5HX2 - chains A and I of the 9 polymer chains in the assembly; structure by electron microscopy, 3.80 A resolution.

[Chain A]
Protein: Baseplate wedge protein gp7
From: Enterobacteria phage T4
UniProt: P19061 (BP07_BPT4); residues 1-1032 here = UniProt positions 1-1032
Chain sequence (1032 residues; numbered 1 to 1032; the number before each row is that of its first residue):
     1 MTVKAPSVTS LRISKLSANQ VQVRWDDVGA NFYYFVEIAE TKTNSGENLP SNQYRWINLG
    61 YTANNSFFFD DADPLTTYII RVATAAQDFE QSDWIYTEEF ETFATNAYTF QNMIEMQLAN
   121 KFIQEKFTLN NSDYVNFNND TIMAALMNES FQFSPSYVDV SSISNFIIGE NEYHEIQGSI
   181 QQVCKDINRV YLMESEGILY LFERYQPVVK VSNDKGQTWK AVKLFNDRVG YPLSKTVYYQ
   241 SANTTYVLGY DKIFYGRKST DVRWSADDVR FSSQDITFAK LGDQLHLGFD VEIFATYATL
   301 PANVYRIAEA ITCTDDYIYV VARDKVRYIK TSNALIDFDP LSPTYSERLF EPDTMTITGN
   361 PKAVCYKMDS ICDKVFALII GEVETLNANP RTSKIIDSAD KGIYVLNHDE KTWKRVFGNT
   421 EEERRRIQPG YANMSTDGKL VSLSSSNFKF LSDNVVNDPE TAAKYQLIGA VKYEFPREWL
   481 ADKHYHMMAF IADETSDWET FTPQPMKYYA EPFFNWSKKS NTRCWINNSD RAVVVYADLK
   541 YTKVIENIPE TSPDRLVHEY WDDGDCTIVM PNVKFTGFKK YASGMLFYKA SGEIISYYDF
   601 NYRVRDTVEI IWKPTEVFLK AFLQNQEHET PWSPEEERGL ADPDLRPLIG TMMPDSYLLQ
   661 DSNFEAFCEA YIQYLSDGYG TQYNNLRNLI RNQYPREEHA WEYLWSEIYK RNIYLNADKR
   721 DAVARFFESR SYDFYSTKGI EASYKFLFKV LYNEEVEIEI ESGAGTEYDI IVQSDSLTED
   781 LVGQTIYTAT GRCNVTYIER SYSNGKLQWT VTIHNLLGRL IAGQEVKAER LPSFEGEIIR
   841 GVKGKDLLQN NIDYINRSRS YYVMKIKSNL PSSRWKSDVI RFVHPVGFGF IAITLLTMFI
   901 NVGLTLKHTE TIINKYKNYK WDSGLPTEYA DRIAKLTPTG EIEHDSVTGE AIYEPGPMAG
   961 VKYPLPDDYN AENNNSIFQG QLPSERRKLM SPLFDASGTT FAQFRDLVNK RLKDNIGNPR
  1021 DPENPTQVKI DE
Not modelled in the structure: 1-2

[Chain I]
Protein: Baseplate wedge protein gp10
From: Enterobacteria phage T4
UniProt: P10928 (BP10_BPT4); residues 1-602 here = UniProt positions 1-602
Chain sequence (602 residues; each row starts with the number of its first residue):
     1 MKQNINIGNV VDDGTGDYLR KGGIKINENF DELYYELGDG DVPYSAGAWK TYNASSGQTL
    61 TAEWGKSYAI NTSSGRVTIN LPKGTVNDYN KVIRARDVFA TWNVNPVTLV AASGDTIKGS
   121 AVPVEINVRF SDLELVYCAP GRWEYVKNKQ IDKITSSDIS NVARKEFLVE VQGQTDFLDV
   181 FRGTSYNVNN IRVKHRGNEL YYGDVFSENS DFGSPGENEG ELVPLDGFNI RLRQPCNIGD
   241 TVQIETFMDG VSQWRSSYTR RQIRLLDSKL TSKTSLEGSI YVTDLSTMKS IPFSAFGLIP
   301 GEPINPNSLE VRFNGILQEL AGTVGMPLFH CVGADSDDEV ECSVLGGTWE QSHTDYSVET
   361 DENGIPEILH FDSVFEHGDI INITWFNNDL GTLLTKDEII DETDNLYVSQ GPGVDISGDV
   421 NLTDFDKIGW PNVEAVQSYQ RAFNAVSNIF DTIYPIGTIY ENAVNPNNPV TYMGFGSWKL
   481 FGQGKVLVGW NEDISDPNFA LNNNDLDSGG NPSHTAGGTG GSTSVTLENA NLPATETDEE
   541 VLIVDENGSV IVGGCQYDPD ESGPIYTKYR EAKASTNSTH TPPTSITNIQ PYITVYRWIR
   601 IA
Not modelled in the structure: 144-405

[Interface between chain A and chain I]
Pairs across the interface (18; chain A residue first):
  A221(A) with S562(I)
  W921(A) with R20(I)
  D922(A) with R20(I)
  S923(A) with R20(I)
  G924(A) with L19(I), hydrogen bond (backbone-backbone); R20(I)
  Y963(A) with T15(I)
  L993(A) with T15(I); D17(I); Y18(I), hydrogen bond (backbone-backbone)
  F994(A) with N9(I); D17(I); Y18(I)
  D995(A) with D12(I), hydrogen bond (backbone-backbone); D13(I), hydrogen bond (backbone-backbone); G16(I); D17(I)
  A996(A) with D12(I)
Interface residues without a listed pair, chain A (13 interface residues in all): V208, P957, P992
Interface residues without a listed pair, chain I (14 interface residues in all): V11, G14, G23, G563

[Summary]
Chain A and chain I form an interface of 13 and 14 residues respectively, with 4 hydrogen bonds. The backbones
hydrogen-bond at G924(A)-L19(I), L993(A)-Y18(I) and D995(A)-D12(I).
Here chain A is Baseplate wedge protein gp7 and chain I is Baseplate wedge protein gp10, both from
Enterobacteria phage T4. Entry 5HX2 (In vitro assembled star-shaped hubless T4 baseplate) was determined by
electron microscopy.
